Entry 5VCA (electron microscopy, 4.80 A resolution (low resolution: residue-level contacts below are approximate; hydrogen-bond / salt-bridge calls are withheld)); this record covers chains N and O of the 6 polymer chains in the assembly.

== Chain N (and O) ==
Molecule: VCP-like ATPase
Source organism: Thermoplasma acidophilum (strain ATCC 25905 / DSM 1728 / JCM 9062 / NBRC 15155 / AMRC-C165)
Notes: chain O of this document is another copy of the same molecule, construct and numbering; everything in this record applies to it too
UniProt: O05209 (VAT_THEAC); numbering as in UniProt (aligned over 183-745)
Amino-acid sequence (564 residues; each row starts with the number of its first residue):
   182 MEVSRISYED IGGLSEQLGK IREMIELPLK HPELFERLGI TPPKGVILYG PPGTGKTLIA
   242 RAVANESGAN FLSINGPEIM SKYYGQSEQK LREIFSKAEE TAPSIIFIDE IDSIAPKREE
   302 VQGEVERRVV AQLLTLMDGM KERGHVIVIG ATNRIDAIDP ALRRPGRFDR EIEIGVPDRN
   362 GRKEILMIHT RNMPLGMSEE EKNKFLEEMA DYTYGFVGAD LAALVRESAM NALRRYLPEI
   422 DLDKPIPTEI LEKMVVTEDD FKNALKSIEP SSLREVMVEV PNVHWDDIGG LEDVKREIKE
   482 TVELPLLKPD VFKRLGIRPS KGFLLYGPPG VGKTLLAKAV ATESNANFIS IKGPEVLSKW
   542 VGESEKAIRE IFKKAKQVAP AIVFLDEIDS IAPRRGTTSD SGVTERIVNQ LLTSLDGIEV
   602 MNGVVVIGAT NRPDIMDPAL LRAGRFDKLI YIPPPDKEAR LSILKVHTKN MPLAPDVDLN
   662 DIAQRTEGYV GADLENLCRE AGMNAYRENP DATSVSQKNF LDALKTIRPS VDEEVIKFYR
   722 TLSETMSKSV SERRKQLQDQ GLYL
Disordered / not traced: 182, 727-745
Differences from the reference sequence: expression tag (182)
Curated features (UniProtKB/Swiss-Prot):
  - binding site (ATP): Gly231 to Thr238, Gly508 to Thr515
What the authors report for this chain:
  - mutagenesis - E291Q/E568Q: abolished catalytic activity
  - catalytic residues: Glu291, Glu568 (citing earlier work)

== How chain N and chain O interact ==
Residue-residue contacts - 17 pairs, chain N then chain O:
  Pro258(N) - Glu269(O)
  Pro258(N) - Gln313(O)
  Ser262(N) - Tyr265(O)
  Ser262(N) - Gly266(O)
  Ser262(N) - Gln267(O)
  Ser294(N) - Ala312(O)
  Asn373(N) - Gly220(O)
  Met374(N) - Gly220(O)
  Ala400(N) - Pro346(O)
  Asp401(N) - Pro346(O)
  Ala404(N) - Pro346(O)
  Leu432(N) - Arg218(O)
  Pro535(N) - Gln591(O)
  Ser539(N) - Ser545(O)
  Ser539(N) - Lys547(O)
  Ser571(N) - Asn590(O)
  Ala673(N) - Ala624(O)
Interface residues without a listed pair, chain N (30 interface residues in all): Pro233, Thr238, Asn256, Lys263, Glu291, Arg407, Ala410, Ile427, Glu433, Ser453, Ser580, Asn651, Met652, Pro653, Asp674, Arg680, Ala693
Interface residues without a listed pair, chain O (33 interface residues in all): Glu214, Leu219, Ile221, Arg309, Thr316, Asp319, Ala342, Arg344, Arg345, Arg495, Leu496, Gly497, Ile498, Arg499, Glu546, Asp581, Ser582, Glu586, Arg587

== In short ==
30 residues of chain N face 33 of chain O across their interface. From UniProt: 16 ATP-binding residues on
chain N. From the paper: catalytic residues Glu291(N) and Glu568(N); E291Q/E568Q of chain N abolish catalytic
activity.
Chain N and chain O are both VCP-like ATPase (Thermoplasma acidophilum (strain ATCC 25905 / DSM 1728 / JCM
9062 / NBRC 15155 / AMRC-C165)); the structure, VCP like ATPase from T. acidophilum (VAT)-Substrate bound
conformation, was determined by electron microscopy together with 5VC7 from the same study.
